PDB entry 4IOL | X-ray diffraction, 2.56 A resolution | chains A and B

== Chain A (and B) ==
Molecule: Formate--tetrahydrofolate ligase
Source organism: Moorella thermoacetica
Notes: EC 6.3.4.3; chain B of this document is another copy of the same molecule, construct and numbering; everything in this record applies to it too
Reference sequence: Q2RM91 (FTHS_MOOTA); numbering as in UniProt (aligned over 1-559)
Sequence (559 residues; row label = number of the first residue in the row):
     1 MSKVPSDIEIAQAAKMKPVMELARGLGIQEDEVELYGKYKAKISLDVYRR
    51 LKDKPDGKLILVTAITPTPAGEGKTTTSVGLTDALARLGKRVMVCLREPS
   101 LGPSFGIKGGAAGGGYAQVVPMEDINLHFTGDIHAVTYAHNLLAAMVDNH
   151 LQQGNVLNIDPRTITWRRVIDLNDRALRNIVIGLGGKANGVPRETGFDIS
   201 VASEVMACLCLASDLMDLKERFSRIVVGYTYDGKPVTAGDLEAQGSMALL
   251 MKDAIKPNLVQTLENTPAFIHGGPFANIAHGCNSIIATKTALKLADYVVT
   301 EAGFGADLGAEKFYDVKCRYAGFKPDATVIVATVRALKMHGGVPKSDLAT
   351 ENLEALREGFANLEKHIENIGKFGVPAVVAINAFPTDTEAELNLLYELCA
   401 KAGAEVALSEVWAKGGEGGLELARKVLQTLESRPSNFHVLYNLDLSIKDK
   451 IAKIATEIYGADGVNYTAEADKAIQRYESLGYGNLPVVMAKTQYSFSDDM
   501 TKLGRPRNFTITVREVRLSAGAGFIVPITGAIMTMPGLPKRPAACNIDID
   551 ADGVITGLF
Disordered / not traced: 1-2
Small-molecule neighbours:
  - ADP (adenosine-5'-diphosphate): Asp7, Glu72, Gly73, Lys74, Thr75, Thr76, Gly113, Gly114, Gly115, Asn382, Ala383, Phe384, Trp412
  - ADP / formyl phosphate / ZD9: Asp7, Glu72, Gly73, Lys74, Thr75, Thr76, Gly110, Ala111, Gly113, Gly114, Gly115, Glu301, Asn382, Ala383, Phe384, Pro385, Trp412
  - formyl phosphate (XPO): Glu72, Gly73, Lys74, Thr75, Thr76, Gly113, Glu301
  - ZD9 (2,7-dimethyl-6-[(prop-1-yn-1-ylamino)methyl]quinazolin-4(3H)-one): Asp7, Gly110, Ala111, Gly113, Asn382, Ala383, Phe384, Pro385, Trp412
Curated features (UniProtKB/Swiss-Prot):
  - binding site (ATP): Thr68 to Thr75

== How chain A and chain B interact ==
Residue-residue contacts - 137 pairs, chain A then chain B:
  Glu30(A) - Lys38(B)  salt bridge
  Glu34(A) - Gly37(B)
  Leu35(A) - Leu35(B)
  Leu35(A) - Tyr36(B)
  Leu35(A) - Gly37(B)  hydrogen bond (backbone-backbone)
  Tyr36(A) - Leu35(B)
  Tyr36(A) - Tyr36(B)  hydrophobic
  Gly37(A) - Glu34(B)
  Gly37(A) - Leu35(B)  hydrogen bond (backbone-backbone)
  Leu101(A) - Tyr138(B)
  Leu101(A) - Leu250(B)  hydrophobic
  Gly102(A) - Tyr138(B)
  Phe105(A) - Tyr138(B)  hydrophobic
  Phe105(A) - Ser246(B)
  Phe105(A) - Leu250(B)  hydrophobic
  Glu123(A) - Lys252(B)  salt bridge
  Leu127(A) - Leu249(B)  hydrophobic
  His128(A) - Ala135(B)
  His128(A) - Leu250(B)  hydrogen bond (side chain-backbone)
  His134(A) - His134(B)
  Ala135(A) - His128(B)
  Tyr138(A) - Leu101(B)
  Tyr138(A) - Gly102(B)
  Tyr138(A) - Asp171(B)  hydrogen bond (side chain-backbone)
  Tyr138(A) - Leu172(B)
  Asn141(A) - Ile170(B)
  Asn141(A) - Leu172(B)
  Leu142(A) - Leu172(B)  hydrophobic
  Ala145(A) - Asp174(B)
  Met146(A) - Ala544(B)  hydrophobic
  Asp148(A) - Ala176(B)
  Asn149(A) - Arg175(B)  hydrogen bond
  Asn149(A) - Leu538(B)
  Asn149(A) - Pro539(B)  hydrogen bond (side chain-backbone)
  Asn149(A) - Pro542(B)
  Gln152(A) - Arg175(B)
  Gln153(A) - Arg175(B)
  Gln153(A) - Leu538(B)  hydrogen bond (side chain-backbone)
  Gln153(A) - Pro539(B)
  Gln153(A) - Lys540(B)  hydrogen bond (backbone-side chain)
  Arg168(A) - Asp174(B)  salt bridge
  Arg168(A) - Leu177(B)
  Ile170(A) - Asn141(B)
  Asp171(A) - Tyr138(B)  hydrogen bond (backbone-side chain)
  Leu172(A) - Tyr138(B)
  Leu172(A) - Asn141(B)
  Leu172(A) - Leu142(B)
  Asp174(A) - Ala145(B)
  Asp174(A) - Arg168(B)  salt bridge
  Arg175(A) - Asn149(B)  hydrogen bond
  Arg175(A) - Gln152(B)
  Arg175(A) - Gln153(B)
  Arg175(A) - Ala188(B)  hydrogen bond (side chain-backbone)
  Arg175(A) - Asn189(B)
  Arg175(A) - Gly190(B)
  Ala176(A) - Asp148(B)
  Ala176(A) - Ile182(B)
  Ala176(A) - Gly183(B)  hydrogen bond (backbone-backbone)
  Ala176(A) - Asn189(B)
  Leu177(A) - Arg168(B)
  Leu177(A) - Ile182(B)  hydrophobic
  Arg178(A) - Ala188(B)  hydrogen bond (side chain-backbone)
  Arg178(A) - Asn189(B)
  Asn179(A) - Gly183(B)
  Asn179(A) - Leu184(B)  hydrogen bond (side chain-backbone)
  Asn179(A) - Gly185(B)
  Asn179(A) - Asn189(B)
  Ile180(A) - Val181(B)
  Ile180(A) - Ile182(B)  hydrophobic
  Val181(A) - Ile180(B)
  Val181(A) - Val181(B)  hydrogen bond (backbone-backbone)
  Val181(A) - Leu184(B)  hydrophobic
  Ile182(A) - Ala176(B)
  Ile182(A) - Leu177(B)  hydrophobic
  Ile182(A) - Ile180(B)  hydrophobic
  Gly183(A) - Ala176(B)  hydrogen bond (backbone-backbone)
  Gly183(A) - Asn179(B)
  Leu184(A) - Asn179(B)  hydrogen bond (backbone-side chain)
  Leu184(A) - Ile180(B)
  Leu184(A) - Val181(B)  hydrophobic
  Gly185(A) - Asn179(B)
  Ala188(A) - Arg175(B)
  Ala188(A) - Arg178(B)  hydrogen bond (backbone-side chain)
  Asn189(A) - Arg175(B)
  Asn189(A) - Ala176(B)
  Asn189(A) - Arg178(B)  hydrogen bond
  Asn189(A) - Asn179(B)
  Gly190(A) - Arg175(B)
  Phe197(A) - Phe197(B)  hydrophobic
  Leu215(A) - Ile549(B)  hydrophobic
  Met216(A) - Ile549(B)
  Met216(A) - Asp550(B)
  Met216(A) - Ala551(B)  hydrogen bond (side chain-backbone)
  Lys219(A) - Asp548(B)  salt bridge
  Lys219(A) - Ile549(B)  hydrogen bond (side chain-backbone)
  Leu241(A) - Cys545(B)
  Glu242(A) - Arg541(B)  salt bridge
  Glu242(A) - Ala544(B)
  Glu242(A) - Cys545(B)
  Gly245(A) - Ile547(B)
  Ser246(A) - Phe105(B)
  Ser246(A) - Ala544(B)  hydrogen bond (side chain-backbone)
  Ser246(A) - Ile547(B)
  Ala248(A) - Ile549(B)  hydrophobic
  Leu249(A) - Leu127(B)  hydrophobic
  Leu249(A) - Ile547(B)  hydrophobic
  Leu249(A) - Ile555(B)  hydrophobic
  Leu250(A) - Phe105(B)  hydrophobic
  Leu250(A) - His128(B)  hydrogen bond (backbone-side chain)
  Leu538(A) - Ala145(B)
  Leu538(A) - Asn149(B)
  Leu538(A) - Gln153(B)  hydrogen bond (backbone-side chain)
  Pro539(A) - Asn149(B)
  Pro539(A) - Gln153(B)
  Lys540(A) - Gln153(B)
  Arg541(A) - Glu242(B)  salt bridge
  Pro542(A) - Asn149(B)
  Ala544(A) - Met146(B)  hydrophobic
  Ala544(A) - Glu242(B)
  Ala544(A) - Ser246(B)  hydrogen bond (backbone-side chain)
  Cys545(A) - Met146(B)
  Cys545(A) - Leu241(B)  hydrogen bond (side chain-backbone)
  Cys545(A) - Glu242(B)
  Ile547(A) - Gly245(B)
  Ile547(A) - Ser246(B)
  Asp548(A) - Lys219(B)
  Asp548(A) - Gly245(B)
  Ile549(A) - Leu215(B)  hydrophobic
  Ile549(A) - Met216(B)
  Ile549(A) - Lys219(B)
  Ile549(A) - Ala248(B)  hydrophobic
  Ile549(A) - Lys252(B)
  Asp550(A) - Met216(B)
  Ala551(A) - Met216(B)
  Ile555(A) - Leu249(B)  hydrophobic
  Ile555(A) - Lys252(B)
  Leu558(A) - Leu249(B)  hydrophobic
Also at the interface, not in a pair above, chain A (71 interface residues in all): Lys38, Lys40, Val156, Lys252, Gly553
Also at the interface, not in a pair above, chain B (67 interface residues in all): Glu30, Leu558

== In short ==
71 residues of chain A and 67 residues of chain B are in contact; the contacts include 26 hydrogen bonds and 7
salt bridges. Among the polar pairs are Glu30(A)-Lys38(B), Glu123(A)-Lys252(B) and Arg168(A)-Asp174(B).
Chain A and chain B are both Formate--tetrahydrofolate ligase (Moorella thermoacetica); the structure,
N10-formyltetrahydrofolate synthetase from Moorella thermoacetica with ADP/ZD9 and XPO, was determined by
X-ray diffraction, deposited together with 4IOJ, 4IOK and 4IOM.
